PDB entry 6Q6B | X-ray diffraction, 1.90 A resolution | chains C and A of the 3 polymer chains in the assembly

Chain C (and A):
Name: Cytosolic copper storage protein
From: Streptomyces lividans 1326
Notes: chain A of this document is another copy of the same molecule, construct and numbering; everything in this record applies to it too
Reference sequence: Q9X8F4 (Q9X8F4_STRCO); residues 4-136 here = UniProt positions 4-136
Amino-acid sequence (133 residues; row label = number of the first residue in the row):
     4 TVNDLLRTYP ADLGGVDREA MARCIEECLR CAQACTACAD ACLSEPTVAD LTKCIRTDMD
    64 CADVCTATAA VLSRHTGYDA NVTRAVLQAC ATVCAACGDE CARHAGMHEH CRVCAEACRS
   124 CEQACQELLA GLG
Disordered / not traced: 4-19 (chain A: fully traced)
Bound ions: Cu+ site 1: Cys34, Cys38; Cu+ site 2: Cys34, Cys97; Cu+ site 3: Cys38, Cys100; Cu+ site 4: Cys41, His113, Cys114; Cu+ site 5: Cys41, Cys45; Cu+ site 6: Cys41, Cys104; Cu+ site 7: Cys45, Cys57; Cu+ site 8 near Cys57 (its only coordinating residue here); Cu+ site 9: Cys64, Cys121; Cu+ site 10: Cys64, Cys68; Cu+ site 11: Cys68, Cys124; Cu+ site 12: Cys93, Cys97; 5 more Cu+ sites not listed
What the authors report for this chain:
  - Cu+ coordination: Cys41, Cys45, Cys57, Asp61, Cys100, Cys104, His113

Interface between chain C and chain A:
Contacting residue pairs - 36 pairs, chain C then chain A:
  Thr55(C) - Thr79(A)
  Lys56(C) - Gly80(A)
  Arg59(C) - Val74(A)  hydrogen bond (side chain-backbone)
  Arg59(C) - Arg77(A)  hydrogen bond (side chain-backbone)
  Arg59(C) - His78(A)
  Arg59(C) - Thr79(A)  hydrogen bond (side chain-backbone)
  Arg59(C) - Gly80(A)
  Arg59(C) - Tyr81(A)
  Met62(C) - Arg77(A)
  Asp63(C) - Val74(A)
  Asp63(C) - Arg77(A)  salt bridge
  Asp66(C) - Ala70(A)
  Asp66(C) - Ala73(A)
  Asp66(C) - Arg77(A)  salt bridge
  Val67(C) - Val89(A)  hydrophobic
  Ala70(C) - Asp66(A)
  Ala73(C) - Asp66(A)
  Val74(C) - Asp63(A)
  Arg77(C) - Arg59(A)  hydrogen bond (backbone-side chain)
  Arg77(C) - Met62(A)  hydrogen bond (side chain-backbone)
  Arg77(C) - Asp63(A)  salt bridge
  Arg77(C) - Asp66(A)  salt bridge
  Thr79(C) - Lys56(A)
  Thr79(C) - Arg59(A)
  Tyr81(C) - Lys56(A)  hydrogen bond (backbone-side chain)
  Asp82(C) - Lys56(A)
  Asn84(C) - Thr95(A)
  Val85(C) - Val96(A)  hydrophobic
  Val85(C) - Ala99(A)  hydrophobic
  Ala88(C) - Ala92(A)
  Ala88(C) - Thr95(A)
  Val89(C) - Val67(A)  hydrophobic
  Ala92(C) - Ala88(A)
  Thr95(C) - Asn84(A)
  Ala99(C) - Asp82(A)
  Ala99(C) - Val85(A)  hydrophobic
Interface residues without a listed pair, chain C (22 interface residues in all): Val96

In short:
The interface between chain C and chain A involves 22 residues on one side and 23 on the other; the contacts
include 6 hydrogen bonds and 4 salt bridges. Polar pairs include Asp63(C)-Arg77(A), Asp66(C)-Arg77(A) and
Arg59(C)-Val74(A). From the paper: Cu+ coordination by Cys41(C), Cys45(C) and Cys57(C) among others.
Chain C and chain A are both Cytosolic copper storage protein (Streptomyces lividans 1326); the structure,
Structure of the copper storage protein, Ccsp, from Streptomyces lividans loaded with 10 copper equivalents,
was determined by X-ray diffraction (same publication as 6Q58, 6QVH, 6QYB and 6R01).
